PDB entry 1DR0 | X-ray diffraction, 2.20 A resolution | chains A and B

# Chain A (and B)
Protein: 3-isopropylmalate dehydrogenase
Organism: Thermus thermophilus
Notes: EC 1.1.1.85; chain B of this document is another copy of the same molecule, construct and numbering; everything in this record applies to it too
UniProtKB: Q5SIY4 (Q5SIY4_THET8); numbering as in UniProt (aligned over 1-345)
Amino-acid sequence (346 residues; each row starts with the number of its first residue):
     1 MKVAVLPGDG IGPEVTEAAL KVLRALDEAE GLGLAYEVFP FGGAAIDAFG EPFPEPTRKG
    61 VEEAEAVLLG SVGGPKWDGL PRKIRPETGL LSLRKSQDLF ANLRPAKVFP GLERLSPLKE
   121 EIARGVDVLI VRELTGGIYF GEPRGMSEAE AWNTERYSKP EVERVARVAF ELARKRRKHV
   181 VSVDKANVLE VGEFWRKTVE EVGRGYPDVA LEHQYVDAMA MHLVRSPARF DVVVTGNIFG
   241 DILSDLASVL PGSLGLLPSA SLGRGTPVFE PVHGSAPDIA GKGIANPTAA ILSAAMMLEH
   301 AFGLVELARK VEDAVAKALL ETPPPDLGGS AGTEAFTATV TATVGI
UniProt features mapped onto this chain:
  - binding site (NAD(+)): Gly274 to Asn286
  - binding site (substrate): Arg94, Arg104, Arg132, Asp217
  - binding site (Mg(2+)): Asp217, Asp241, Asp245
  - site (Important for catalysis): Tyr139, Lys185
  - mutagenesis: Tyr139 (Y139F: Large decrease in activity and a small decrease in substrate affinity)

# Chain A / chain B interface
Residue-residue contacts (103; chain A residue first):
  Glu113(A) with Lys119(B), hydrogen bond (backbone-side chain)
  Arg114(A) with Lys119(B), hydrogen bond (backbone-side chain)
  Ser116(A) with Lys119(B), hydrogen bond (backbone-side chain)
  Pro117(A) with Leu118(B); Lys119(B), hydrogen bond (backbone-backbone); Ile122(B), hydrophobic; Val224(B)
  Leu118(A) with Pro117(B); Lys119(B), hydrogen bond (backbone-side chain)
  Lys119(A) with Glu113(B), hydrogen bond (side chain-backbone); Arg114(B), hydrogen bond (side chain-backbone); Ser116(B), hydrogen bond (side chain-backbone); Pro117(B), hydrogen bond (backbone-backbone); Leu118(B), hydrogen bond (side chain-backbone); Lys119(B); Glu120(B), salt bridge
  Ile122(A) with Pro117(B)
  Ile138(A) with Glu155(B); Leu189(B)
  Tyr139(A) with Val188(B), hydrophobic
  Arg144(A) with Val188(B), hydrogen bond (side chain-backbone); Glu190(B), salt bridge
  Gly145(A) with Glu190(B), hydrogen bond (backbone-side chain)
  Met146(A) with Glu190(B); Glu193(B)
  Glu148(A) with Lys159(B); Phe194(B)
  Ala149(A) with Ser158(B); Lys159(B), hydrogen bond (backbone-backbone); Phe194(B)
  Glu150(A) with Arg156(B), salt bridge; Tyr157(B); Ser158(B); Phe194(B)
  Ala151(A) with Arg156(B); Tyr157(B), hydrogen bond (backbone-backbone); Glu190(B); Val191(B); Phe194(B), hydrophobic
  Trp152(A) with Glu155(B); Arg156(B); Val191(B)
  Asn153(A) with Thr154(B); Glu155(B), hydrogen bond (backbone-backbone); Leu189(B); Glu190(B), hydrogen bond (side chain-backbone); Val191(B), hydrogen bond (side chain-backbone)
  Thr154(A) with Asn153(B)
  Glu155(A) with Ile138(B); Trp152(B); Asn153(B), hydrogen bond (backbone-backbone)
  Arg156(A) with Glu150(B); Ala151(B); Trp152(B)
  Tyr157(A) with Glu150(B); Ala151(B), hydrogen bond (backbone-backbone)
  Ser158(A) with Ala149(B); Glu150(B)
  Lys159(A) with Ala149(B), hydrogen bond (backbone-backbone)
  Lys185(A) with Tyr139(B)
  Val188(A) with Tyr139(B), hydrophobic; Arg144(B)
  Leu189(A) with Ile138(B), hydrophobic; Arg144(B); Asn153(B)
  Glu190(A) with Arg144(B), salt bridge; Gly145(B); Met146(B); Asn153(B), hydrogen bond (backbone-side chain)
  Val191(A) with Ala151(B); Trp152(B); Asn153(B), hydrogen bond (backbone-side chain)
  Glu193(A) with Arg82(B), salt bridge; Met146(B)
  Phe194(A) with Ser147(B); Glu148(B); Ala149(B); Glu150(B); Ala151(B), hydrophobic
  Lys197(A) with Met146(B), hydrogen bond
  Val216(A) with Ile242(B), hydrophobic
  Asp217(A) with Asp241(B); Asp245(B)
  Met221(A) with Asp245(B); Ser248(B); Val249(B), hydrophobic
  Val224(A) with Pro117(B); Val224(B), hydrophobic; Leu246(B), hydrophobic
  Arg225(A) with Val249(B)
  Ile238(A) with Phe239(B), hydrophobic
  Phe239(A) with Ile238(B), hydrophobic
  Asp241(A) with Lys185(B), salt bridge
  Ile242(A) with Val216(B), hydrophobic
  Asp245(A) with Asp217(B); Met221(B)
  Leu246(A) with Ala220(B); Val224(B), hydrophobic
  Ser248(A) with Met221(B)
  Val249(A) with Met221(B), hydrophobic; Val224(B), hydrophobic; Arg225(B)
  Leu254(A) with Arg225(B)
Other interface residues (no listed pair), chain A (51 interface residues in all): Glu120, Ser147, Pro160, Ala218, Ala220

# In short
The interface between chain A and chain B involves 51 residues on one side and 48 on the other, with 23
hydrogen bonds and 6 salt bridges. Among the polar pairs are Lys119(A)-Glu120(B), Arg144(A)-Glu190(B) and
Glu150(A)-Arg156(B).
Chain A and chain B are both 3-isopropylmalate dehydrogenase (Thermus thermophilus); the structure, Structure
of modified 3-isopropylmalate dehydrogenase at the C-terminus, HD708, was determined by X-ray diffraction
together with 1DR8 and 1DPZ from the same study.
